Entry 6CX9 (X-ray diffraction, 2.36 A resolution); this record covers chains A and D of the 4 polymer chains in the assembly.

# Chain A
Name: Antigen-presenting glycoprotein CD1d1
From: Mus musculus
Reference sequence: A0A0R4J090 (A0A0R4J090_MOUSE); residues 1-279 here correspond to UniProt positions 19-297 (UniProt number = residue number + 18)
Sequence (285 residues; row label = number of the first residue in the row):
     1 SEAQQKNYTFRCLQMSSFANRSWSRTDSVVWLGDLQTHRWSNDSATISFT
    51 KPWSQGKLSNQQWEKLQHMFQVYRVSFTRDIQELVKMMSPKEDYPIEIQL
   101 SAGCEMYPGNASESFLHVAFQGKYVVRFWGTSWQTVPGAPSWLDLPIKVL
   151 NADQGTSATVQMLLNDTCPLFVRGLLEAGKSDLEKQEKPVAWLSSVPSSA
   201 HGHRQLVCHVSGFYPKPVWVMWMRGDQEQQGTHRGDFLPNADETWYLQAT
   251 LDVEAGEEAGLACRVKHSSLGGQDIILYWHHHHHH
Disordered / not traced: 1-6, 197-203, 280-285
Construct notes: expression tag (280-285)
Disulfides: Cys104-Cys168, Cys208-Cys263
Covalent attachments: N-acetylglucosamine (NAG) linked to Asn20, Asn42; glycan linked to Asn165
Metal / ion sites: Na+ site 1: Asp80 (shared with 1 residue of chain C); Na+ site 2: Glu97, Gln99; Na+ site 3: Asp144 (shared with Trp157(D) of chain D)
Ligand contacts: EM4 (N-[(2S,3S,4R)-3,4-dihydroxy-8-oxo-8-[(6-phenylhexyl)amino]-1-{[(2S,3R,4S,5R,6R)-3,4,5-trihydroxy-6-(hydroxymethyl)tetrahydro-2H-pyran-2-yl]oxy}octan-2-yl]hexacosanamide): Phe10, Cys12, Leu66, Phe70, Tyr73, Ser76, Phe77, Asp80, Ile81, Leu84, Val85, Ile96, Ile98, Leu100, Ala102, Gly103, Leu116, Val118, Phe120, Trp133, Trp142, Leu143, Pro146, Leu150, Asp153, Gly155, Thr156, Thr159, Val160, Leu163, Leu164, Cys168, Phe171

# Chain D
Name: Chimeric T cell antigen receptor beta chain Vb8.2, vb11
From: Mus musculus
Sequence (241 residues; numbered 0 to 240; the number before each row is that of its first residue; numbering starts at 0):
     0 MEAAVTQSPRNKVAVTGGKVTLSCNQTNNHNNMYWYRQDTGHGLRLIHYS
    50 YGAGSTEKGDIPDGYKASRPSQENFSLILELATPSQTSVYFCASGDEGYT
   100 QYFGPGTRLLVLEDLRNVTPPKVSLFEPSKAEISHTQKATLVCLATGFYP
   150 DHVELSWWVNGKEVHSGVCTDPQPLKEQPALNDSRYSLSSRLRVSATFWQ
   200 NPRNHFRCQVQFYGLSENDEWTQDRAKPVTQIVSAEAWGRA
Disordered / not traced: 0-1
Disulfides: Cys23-Cys91, Cys142-Cys207
Metal / ion sites: Na+ site 1: Arg36, Gly42; Na+ site 2: Thr139 (shared with 1 residue of chain C); Na+ site 3: Pro149, His151, Tyr212; Na+ site 4: Trp157 (shared with Asp144(A) of chain A)

# Chain A / chain D interface
Pairs across the interface - 9 pairs, chain A then chain D:
  Glu83(A) with Tyr48(D), hydrogen bond; Tyr50(D), hydrogen bond
  Lys86(A) with Tyr48(D), hydrogen bond; Tyr50(D); Glu56(D)
  Met87(A) with Tyr50(D), hydrophobic
  Lys148(A) with Glu96(D)
  Val149(A) with Glu96(D)
  Ala152(A) with Glu96(D)
Also at the interface, not in a pair above, chain A (7 interface residues in all): Leu145
Also at the interface, not in a pair above, chain D (6 interface residues in all): Asn30, Gly97

# In short
7 residues of chain A and 6 residues of chain D are in contact, with 3 hydrogen bonds. Polar pairs include
Glu83(A)-Tyr48(D), Glu83(A)-Tyr50(D) and Lys86(A)-Tyr48(D). Ligands of chain A: compound EM4. Covalently
linked N-acetylglucosamine: at Asn20(A) and Asn42(A).
Chain A is Antigen-presenting glycoprotein CD1d1 and chain D is Chimeric T cell antigen receptor beta chain
Vb8.2, vb11, both from Mus musculus; the structure, Structure of alpha-GSA[16,6P] bound by CD1d and in complex
with the Va14Vb8.2 TCR, was determined by X-ray diffraction together with 6C5M, 6C69, 6C6A, 6C6C, 6C6E, 6C6H
and 10 further entries from the same study.
